PDB entry 9IOL | electron microscopy, 3.46 A resolution | chains A and B of the 5 polymer chains in the assembly

== Chain A ==
Protein: X-ray repair cross-complementing protein 5
Source organism: Homo sapiens
Notes: EC 3.6.4.-
Reference sequence: P13010 (XRCC5_HUMAN); numbering as in UniProt (aligned over 1-732)
Amino-acid sequence (732 residues; row label = number of the first residue in the row):
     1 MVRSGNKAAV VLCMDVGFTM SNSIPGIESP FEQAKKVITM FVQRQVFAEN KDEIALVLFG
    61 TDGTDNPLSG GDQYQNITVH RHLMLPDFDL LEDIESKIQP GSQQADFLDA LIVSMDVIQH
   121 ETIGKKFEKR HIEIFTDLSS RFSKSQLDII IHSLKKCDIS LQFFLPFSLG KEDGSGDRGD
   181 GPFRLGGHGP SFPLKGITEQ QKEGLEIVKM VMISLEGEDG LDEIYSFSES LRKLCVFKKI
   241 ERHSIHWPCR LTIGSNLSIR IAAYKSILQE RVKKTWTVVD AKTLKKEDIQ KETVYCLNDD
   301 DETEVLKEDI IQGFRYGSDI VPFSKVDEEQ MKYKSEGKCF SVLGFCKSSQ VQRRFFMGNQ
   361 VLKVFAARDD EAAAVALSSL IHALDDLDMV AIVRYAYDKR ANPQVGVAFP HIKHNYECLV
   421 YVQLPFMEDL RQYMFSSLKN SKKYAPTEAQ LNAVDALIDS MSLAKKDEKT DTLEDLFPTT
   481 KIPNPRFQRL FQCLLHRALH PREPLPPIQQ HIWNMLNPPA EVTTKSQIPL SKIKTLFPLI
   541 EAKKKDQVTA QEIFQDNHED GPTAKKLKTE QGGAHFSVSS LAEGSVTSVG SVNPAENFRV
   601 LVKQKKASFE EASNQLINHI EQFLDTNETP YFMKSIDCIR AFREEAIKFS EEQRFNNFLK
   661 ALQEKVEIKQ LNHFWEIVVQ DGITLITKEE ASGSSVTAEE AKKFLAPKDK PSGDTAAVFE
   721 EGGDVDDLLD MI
Disordered / not traced: 1-5, 171-195, 543-732
Small-molecule neighbours:
  - (2S)-2-hydroxypropanoic acid (2OP): Lys-413, His-414, Asn-415
  - inositol hexakisphosphate (IHP): Lys-363, His-411, Lys-413, His-414, Tyr-416, Thr-480, Lys-481

== Chain B ==
Protein: X-ray repair cross-complementing protein 6
Source organism: Homo sapiens
Notes: EC 3.6.4.-, 4.2.99.-
Reference sequence: P12956 (XRCC6_HUMAN); residues 1-609 here = UniProt positions 1-609
Amino-acid sequence (609 residues; each row starts with the number of its first residue):
     1 MSGWESYYKT EGDEEAEEEQ EENLEASGDY KYSGRDSLIF LVDASKAMFE SQSEDELTPF
    61 DMSIQCIQSV YISKIISSDR DLLAVVFYGT EKDKNSVNFK NIYVLQELDN PGAKRILELD
   121 QFKGQQGQKR FQDMMGHGSD YSLSEVLWVC ANLFSDVQFK MSHKRIMLFT NEDNPHGNDS
   181 AKASRARTKA GDLRDTGIFL DLMHLKKPGG FDISLFYRDI ISIAEDEDLR VHFEESSKLE
   241 DLLRKVRAKE TRKRALSRLK LKLNKDIVIS VGIYNLVQKA LKPPPIKLYR ETNEPVKTKT
   301 RTFNTSTGGL LLPSDTKRSQ IYGSRQIILE KEETEELKRF DDPGLMLMGF KPLVLLKKHH
   361 YLRPSLFVYP EESLVIGSST LFSALLIKCL EKEVAALCRY TPRRNIPPYF VALVPQEEEL
   421 DDQKIQVTPP GFQLVFLPFA DDKRKMPFTE KIMATPEQVG KMKAIVEKLR FTYRSDSFEN
   481 PVLQQHFRNL EALALDLMEP EQAVDLTLPK VEAMNKRLGS LVDEFKELVY PPDYNPEGKV
   541 TKRKHDNEGS GSKRPKVEYS EEELKTHISK GTLGKFTVPM LKEACRAYGL KSGLKKQELL
   601 EALTKHFQD
Disordered / not traced: 1-34, 52-54, 227-229, 535-609
Small-molecule neighbours: inositol hexakisphosphate (IHP): Lys-357, His-359, His-360, Lys-443, Lys-445

== Interface between chain A and chain B ==
Residue-residue contacts - 283 pairs, chain A then chain B:
  Phe-47(A) with Tyr-322(B), hydrophobic
  Asp-87(A) with Ser-324(B)
  Phe-88(A) with Tyr-322(B); Gly-323(B); Ser-324(B); Arg-325(B)
  Asp-89(A) with Arg-325(B), salt bridge
  Glu-92(A) with Arg-325(B), salt bridge
  Lys-239(A) with Ala-440(B); Asp-441(B)
  Ile-240(A) with Asp-441(B), hydrogen bond (backbone-side chain)
  Arg-242(A) with Arg-444(B)
  Ser-244(A) with Arg-444(B), hydrogen bond
  Arg-250(A) with Tyr-534(B), hydrogen bond
  Gly-254(A) with Asn-515(B)
  Ser-255(A) with Val-511(B); Asn-515(B), hydrogen bond
  Asn-256(A) with Asn-515(B); Val-522(B); Lys-526(B), hydrogen bond (backbone-side chain)
  Leu-257(A) with Val-522(B), hydrophobic
  Ser-258(A) with Tyr-530(B), hydrogen bond (backbone-side chain)
  Tyr-264(A) with Met-446(B), hydrophobic; Pro-447(B)
  Lys-265(A) with Arg-444(B); Met-446(B)
  Ser-266(A) with Asp-442(B); Lys-443(B); Arg-444(B), hydrogen bond (backbone-backbone)
  Ile-267(A) with Tyr-361(B); Asp-442(B); Lys-443(B)
  Leu-268(A) with Asp-442(B), hydrogen bond (backbone-backbone); Arg-444(B)
  Gln-269(A) with Leu-362(B); Tyr-409(B), hydrogen bond; Asp-442(B)
  Glu-270(A) with Asp-441(B); Asp-442(B), hydrogen bond (backbone-side chain); Arg-444(B), salt bridge
  Lys-274(A) with Gln-320(B), hydrogen bond (backbone-side chain); Tyr-322(B)
  Thr-275(A) with Gln-320(B), hydrogen bond (backbone-side chain)
  Trp-276(A) with Arg-318(B); Ser-319(B); Gln-320(B); Leu-329(B), hydrophobic
  Thr-277(A) with Lys-317(B); Arg-318(B); Ser-319(B), hydrogen bond (backbone-backbone)
  Val-278(A) with Thr-316(B); Lys-317(B)
  Val-279(A) with Thr-316(B), hydrogen bond (backbone-side chain); Lys-317(B), hydrogen bond (backbone-backbone)
  Ala-281(A) with Asp-315(B), hydrogen bond (backbone-backbone); Thr-316(B); Lys-317(B)
  Leu-284(A) with Gln-326(B), hydrogen bond (backbone-side chain)
  Glu-287(A) with Thr-305(B), hydrogen bond (backbone-side chain)
  Asp-288(A) with Asn-304(B); Thr-305(B), hydrogen bond (backbone-backbone)
  Ile-289(A) with Phe-303(B); Thr-305(B), hydrogen bond (backbone-side chain); Leu-311(B), hydrophobic
  Gln-290(A) with Thr-302(B); Phe-303(B), hydrogen bond (backbone-backbone)
  Lys-291(A) with Arg-301(B); Thr-302(B)
  Glu-292(A) with Thr-300(B); Arg-301(B), salt bridge; Phe-303(B)
  Thr-293(A) with Thr-298(B); Lys-299(B)
  Val-294(A) with Thr-298(B), hydrogen bond (backbone-side chain); Lys-299(B), hydrogen bond (backbone-backbone); Arg-301(B)
  Tyr-295(A) with Lys-297(B); Thr-298(B)
  Cys-296(A) with Val-296(B); Lys-297(B), hydrogen bond (backbone-backbone)
  Asn-298(A) with Glu-294(B); Pro-295(B), hydrogen bond (side chain-backbone); Val-296(B), hydrogen bond (side chain-backbone); Lys-297(B)
  Asp-299(A) with Glu-294(B)
  Glu-302(A) with Lys-299(B), salt bridge
  Glu-304(A) with Arg-301(B), salt bridge
  Val-305(A) with Tyr-289(B), hydrophobic
  Glu-308(A) with Arg-290(B), salt bridge
  Asp-309(A) with Tyr-289(B); Arg-290(B), salt bridge
  Ile-310(A) with Leu-288(B)
  Ile-311(A) with Lys-287(B); Leu-288(B), hydrogen bond (backbone-backbone); Tyr-289(B); Arg-290(B)
  Gln-312(A) with Pro-285(B); Lys-287(B)
  Gly-313(A) with Pro-285(B); Ile-286(B), hydrogen bond (backbone-backbone)
  Phe-314(A) with Pro-285(B), hydrophobic; Leu-490(B), hydrophobic
  Arg-315(A) with Ile-286(B)
  Tyr-316(A) with Ile-75(B), hydrophobic; Ala-113(B), hydrophobic; Phe-487(B), hydrophobic; Glu-491(B), hydrogen bond
  Gly-317(A) with Ile-75(B); Pro-111(B)
  Ser-318(A) with Pro-111(B)
  Asp-319(A) with Ala-113(B), hydrogen bond (side chain-backbone)
  Val-321(A) with Leu-493(B), hydrophobic; Ala-494(B), hydrophobic
  Phe-323(A) with Leu-493(B), hydrophobic
  Glu-328(A) with Lys-282(B), salt bridge
  Met-331(A) with Asn-489(B), hydrogen bond (backbone-side chain); Pro-500(B), hydrophobic
  Tyr-333(A) with Pro-481(B), hydrophobic; Asp-505(B), hydrogen bond
  Val-342(A) with Met-514(B)
  Leu-343(A) with Thr-507(B); Pro-509(B); Met-514(B)
  Gly-344(A) with Leu-469(B); Phe-471(B)
  Phe-345(A) with Val-466(B); Leu-469(B), hydrogen bond (backbone-backbone); Arg-470(B); Phe-471(B), hydrogen bond (backbone-backbone)
  Cys-346(A) with Phe-471(B)
  Lys-347(A) with Arg-470(B)
  Gln-350(A) with Tyr-473(B), hydrogen bond (side chain-backbone)
  Val-351(A) with Tyr-473(B), hydrophobic
  Gln-352(A) with Thr-428(B)
  Arg-353(A) with Tyr-361(B); Val-435(B)
  Arg-354(A) with Gln-416(B); Thr-428(B); Gln-433(B)
  Phe-356(A) with Tyr-361(B), hydrogen bond (backbone-side chain)
  Met-357(A) with Val-277(B), hydrophobic; Tyr-361(B); Pro-364(B), hydrophobic
  Gly-358(A) with Tyr-361(B), hydrogen bond (backbone-side chain); Pro-364(B)
  Val-361(A) with Tyr-361(B)
  Arg-368(A) with Phe-448(B); Thr-449(B), hydrogen bond
  Ala-372(A) with Pro-531(B)
  Ala-374(A) with Ile-452(B), hydrophobic
  Val-375(A) with Ile-452(B), hydrophobic; Ala-454(B); Gln-458(B); Val-529(B), hydrophobic
  Ala-376(A) with Met-462(B)
  Ser-378(A) with Ile-452(B), hydrogen bond (side chain-backbone); Met-453(B); Ala-454(B), hydrogen bond (side chain-backbone)
  Ser-379(A) with Ala-454(B); Gln-458(B); Met-462(B)
  Leu-380(A) with Met-462(B), hydrogen bond (backbone-side chain)
  His-382(A) with Met-453(B); Val-459(B)
  Ala-383(A) with Val-459(B), hydrophobic; Lys-463(B)
  Asp-386(A) with Lys-463(B), salt bridge
  Leu-387(A) with Lys-463(B); Val-466(B), hydrophobic
  Met-389(A) with Arg-470(B)
  Arg-394(A) with Asp-505(B), salt bridge; Thr-507(B), hydrogen bond; Leu-508(B)
  Asn-402(A) with Val-482(B)
  Val-405(A) with Thr-507(B)
  Phe-409(A) with Lys-358(B)
  His-411(A) with His-359(B), hydrogen bond
  Asn-415(A) with Lys-451(B)
  Glu-417(A) with Ile-452(B)
  Leu-424(A) with Tyr-473(B)
  Phe-426(A) with Phe-478(B); Glu-479(B); Asn-480(B)
  Met-427(A) with Arg-247(B); Asp-476(B); Phe-478(B), hydrogen bond (backbone-backbone); Glu-479(B)
  Glu-428(A) with Glu-479(B); Asn-480(B), hydrogen bond (side chain-backbone); Gln-484(B), hydrogen bond
  Asp-429(A) with Val-277(B); Gln-278(B), hydrogen bond (backbone-backbone); Ala-280(B)
  Leu-430(A) with Leu-276(B); Val-277(B), hydrophobic
  Arg-431(A) with Asn-275(B); Leu-276(B), hydrogen bond (backbone-backbone); Gln-278(B)
  Gln-432(A) with Arg-247(B); Ala-248(B)
  Tyr-433(A) with Lys-253(B); Asn-275(B); Leu-276(B), hydrophobic
  Met-434(A) with Phe-233(B), hydrophobic; Ala-248(B); Gln-426(B)
  Phe-435(A) with Lys-253(B); Tyr-274(B), hydrophobic; Phe-367(B), hydrophobic; Tyr-369(B), hydrophobic; Gln-426(B), hydrogen bond (backbone-side chain); Pro-429(B), hydrophobic
  Ser-436(A) with Tyr-369(B), hydrogen bond (backbone-side chain)
  Ser-437(A) with Glu-418(B), hydrogen bond
  Leu-438(A) with Ser-383(B)
  Tyr-444(A) with Glu-372(B); Ser-379(B); Thr-380(B); Ser-383(B), hydrogen bond (backbone-side chain)
  Pro-446(A) with Thr-380(B); Ala-384(B), hydrophobic
  Gln-450(A) with Thr-380(B)
  Leu-451(A) with Ala-384(B); Lys-388(B)
  Val-454(A) with Lys-388(B)
  Asp-455(A) with Lys-392(B), salt bridge
  Leu-457(A) with Phe-350(B), hydrophobic
  Ile-458(A) with Phe-350(B), hydrophobic; Cys-389(B), hydrophobic; Val-394(B), hydrophobic
  Asp-459(A) with Lys-392(B), salt bridge
  Met-461(A) with Leu-347(B), hydrophobic; Gly-349(B); Phe-350(B), hydrogen bond (backbone-backbone)
  Ser-462(A) with Phe-350(B)
  Leu-463(A) with Gly-349(B); Phe-350(B), hydrogen bond (backbone-backbone)
  Leu-473(A) with Pro-352(B), hydrophobic; Val-354(B), hydrophobic; Leu-355(B), hydrophobic
  Asp-475(A) with Lys-351(B), salt bridge
  Phe-477(A) with Met-348(B), hydrophobic; Lys-351(B), hydrogen bond (backbone-side chain)
  Thr-479(A) with Phe-410(B); Pro-438(B)
  Thr-480(A) with Pro-438(B); Phe-439(B); Ala-440(B), hydrogen bond (backbone-backbone)
  Lys-481(A) with Ala-440(B)
  Ile-482(A) with Phe-439(B); Ala-440(B), hydrogen bond (backbone-backbone)
  Pro-483(A) with Asp-441(B)
  Asn-484(A) with Phe-439(B); Asp-441(B), hydrogen bond (backbone-side chain)
  Pro-485(A) with Phe-439(B)
  Arg-486(A) with Lys-338(B); Pro-407(B)
  Arg-489(A) with Leu-337(B)
  Leu-494(A) with Gln-320(B)
  Arg-497(A) with Ile-327(B); Ile-328(B); Leu-329(B); Glu-333(B), salt bridge
  Trp-513(A) with Asp-341(B); Arg-399(B)
  Leu-516(A) with Met-348(B); Arg-399(B); Phe-410(B)
  Asn-517(A) with Arg-399(B)
  Pro-518(A) with Met-348(B)
  Leu-530(A) with Asn-264(B)
  Lys-534(A) with Ile-267(B)
  Phe-537(A) with Thr-380(B); Leu-381(B)
  Leu-539(A) with Val-268(B); Ile-376(B)
  Ile-540(A) with Val-375(B); Ile-376(B), hydrogen bond (backbone-backbone)
  Glu-541(A) with Leu-374(B); Ile-376(B)
  Ala-542(A) with Ser-373(B); Leu-374(B), hydrogen bond (backbone-backbone); Ile-376(B)
Also at the interface, not in a pair above, chain A (180 interface residues in all): Val-46, Ile-259, Arg-260, Val-272, Asp-280, Leu-297, Ile-320, Pro-322, Ser-341, Phe-355, Asn-359, Gln-360, Lys-363, Phe-365, Glu-371, Ile-392, Pro-403, Val-420, Val-422, Pro-425, Lys-439, Ser-441, Ala-445, Ala-464, Pro-478, Phe-491, Cys-493, Ala-498, Leu-505, Ile-508, Ile-533, Pro-538
Also at the interface, not in a pair above, chain B (178 interface residues in all): Ile-72, Gly-112, Asp-226, Thr-251, Arg-252, Arg-254, Leu-263, Asp-266, Ile-269, Lys-279, Pro-283, Pro-284, Glu-291, Ser-314, Thr-334, Arg-339, Phe-340, His-360, Arg-363, Ser-365, Gly-377, Phe-382, Leu-385, Leu-386, Ile-387, Leu-397, Pro-430, Leu-437, Thr-472, Ser-475, Gln-485, His-486, Phe-525

== In short ==
The interface between chain A and chain B involves 180 residues on one side and 178 on the other, with 60
hydrogen bonds and 15 salt bridges. Polar contacts include Asp-89(A)/Arg-325(B), Glu-92(A)/Arg-325(B) and
Glu-270(A)/Arg-444(B). Inositol hexakisphosphate is bound between chain A and chain B.
Here chain A is X-ray repair cross-complementing protein 5 and chain B is X-ray repair cross-complementing
protein 6, both from Homo sapiens. Entry 9IOL (Cryo-EM structure of the complex of DNA, Ku70/80, and laXLF)
was determined by electron microscopy.
